6UDC - chains A and D of the 4 polymer chains in the assembly; structure by X-ray diffraction, 2.10 A resolution.

# Chain A (and D)
Name: Streptavidin
Source organism: Streptomyces avidinii
Notes: chain D of this document is another copy of the same molecule, construct and numbering; everything in this record applies to it too
Reference sequence: P22629 (SAV_STRAV); residues 13-139 here correspond to UniProt positions 37-163 (UniProt number = residue number + 24)
Chain sequence (136 residues; each row starts with the number of its first residue):
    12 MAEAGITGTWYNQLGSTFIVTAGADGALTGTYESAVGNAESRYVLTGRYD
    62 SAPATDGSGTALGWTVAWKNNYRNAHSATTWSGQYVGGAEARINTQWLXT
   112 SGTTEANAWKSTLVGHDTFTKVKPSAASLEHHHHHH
Unresolved in the structure: 12-13, 134-147 (chain D: 12-14, 137-147)
Differences from the reference sequence: initiating methionine (12); conflict DV7_110 (Leu134 in P22629); expression tag (140-147)
Modified / non-standard residues: DV7 (L-(7-hydroxycoumarin-4-yl)ethylglycine) at position 110
UniProt features mapped onto this chain:
  - motif: Arg59 to Asp61 (Cell attachment site)
  - binding site (biotin): Tyr43, Tyr54, Trp92, Trp108, Trp120
Residues lining bound ligands: biotin (BTN): Asn23, Leu25, Ser27, Tyr43, Ser45, Val47, Gly48, Asn49, Ala50, Trp79, Ala86, Ser88, Thr90, Trp92, Trp108, DV7_110, Asp128

# Interface between chain A and chain D
Residue-residue contacts (19; chain A residue first):
  Leu25(A) - Trp120(D)  hydrophobic
  Val47(A) - Trp120(D)  hydrophobic
  Gly48(A) - Trp120(D)
  Trp108(A) - Trp120(D)
  Leu109(A) - Val125(D)  hydrophobic
  DV7_110(A) - Trp120(D)
  Trp120(A) - Leu25(D)  hydrophobic
  Trp120(A) - Val47(D)
  Trp120(A) - Gly48(D)
  Trp120(A) - Trp108(D)
  Trp120(A) - DV7_110(D)
  Lys121(A) - Leu124(D)
  Thr123(A) - Leu124(D)
  Thr123(A) - Val125(D)  hydrogen bond (backbone-backbone)
  Leu124(A) - Lys121(D)
  Leu124(A) - Thr123(D)
  Val125(A) - Leu109(D)  hydrophobic
  Val125(A) - Thr123(D)  hydrogen bond (backbone-backbone)
  Val125(A) - Val125(D)  hydrophobic

# In short
The chain A/chain D interface involves 11 residues from each chain; the contacts include 2 hydrogen bonds. The
hydrogen-bonded pair Thr123(A)-Val125(D) is a backbone contact. Chain A binds biotin. From UniProt: 5
biotin-binding residues on chain A.
Chain A and chain D are both Streptavidin (Streptomyces avidinii); the structure, Spectroscopic and structural
characterization of a genetically encoded direct sensor for protein-ligand interactions, was determined by
X-ray diffraction (same publication as 6UD1, 6UD6, 6UDB and 6UC3).
